1DXR - chains H and L of the 4 polymer chains in the assembly; structure by X-ray diffraction, 2.00 A resolution.

Chain H:
Molecule: Photosynthetic reaction center H subunit
Source organism: Rhodopseudomonas viridis
UniProtKB: P06008 (RCEH_RHOVI); residues 1-258 here = UniProt positions 1-258
Chain sequence (258 residues; row label = number of the first residue in the row):
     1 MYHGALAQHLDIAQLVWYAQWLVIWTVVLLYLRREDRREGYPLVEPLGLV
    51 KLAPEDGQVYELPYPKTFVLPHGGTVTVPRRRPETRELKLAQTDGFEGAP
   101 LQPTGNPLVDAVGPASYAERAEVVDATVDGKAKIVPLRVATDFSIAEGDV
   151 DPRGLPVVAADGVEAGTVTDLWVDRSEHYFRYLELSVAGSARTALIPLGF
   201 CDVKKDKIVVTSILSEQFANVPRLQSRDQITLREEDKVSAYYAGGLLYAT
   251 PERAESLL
Modified / non-standard residues: Met1 (n-formylmethionine; FME)
UniProt features mapped onto this chain:
  - modified residue: Met1 (N-formylmethionine)

Chain L:
Molecule: Photosynthetic reaction center L subunit
Source organism: Rhodopseudomonas viridis
UniProtKB: P06009 (RCEL_RHOVI); numbering as in UniProt (aligned over 1-273)
Chain sequence (273 residues; row label = number of the first residue in the row):
     1 ALLSFERKYRVRGGTLIGGDLFDFWVGPYFVGFFGVSAIFFIFLGVSLIG
    51 YAASQGPTWDPFAISINPPDLKYGLGAAPLLEGGFWQAITVCALGAFISW
   101 MLREVEISRKLGIGWHVPLAFCVPIFMFCVLQVFRPLLLGSWGHAFPYGI
   151 LSHLDWVNNFGYQYLNWFYNPGHMSSVSFLFVNAMALGLHGGLILSVANP
   201 GDGDKVKTAEHENQYFRDVVGYSIGALSIHRLGLFLASNIFLTGAFGTIA
   251 SGPFWTRGWPEWWGWWLDIPFWS
Construct notes: engineered mutation Phe168 (His in P06009)
Bound ions: bacteriochlorophyll b Mg site 1 near His153 (its only coordinating residue here); bacteriochlorophyll b Mg site 2 near His173 (its only coordinating residue here); Fe2+: His190, His230 (shared with 3 residues of chain M)
Small-molecule neighbours:
  - bacteriochlorophyll b (BCB), molecule 1: Val46, Ile49, Phe97, Phe128, Leu131, Phe146, Ile150, Leu151, His153, Leu154, Trp156, Val157
  - bacteriochlorophyll b (BCB), molecule 2: Phe97, Phe121, Pro124, Ile125, Met127, Phe128, Leu131, Val157, Asn158, Phe160, Gly161, Tyr162, Trp167, Phe168, Asn170, Gly172, His173, Ser176, Val177, Leu180, Phe181, Ile240, Phe241, Gly244, Ala245, Gly247, Thr248
  - bacteriochlorophyll b (BCB), molecule 3: Val157, Tyr162, Phe168, Phe181
  - bacteriochlorophyll b (BCB), molecule 4: Phe168, His173, Met174, Val177, Ser178, Phe181, Val182, Met185, Val220, Tyr222
  - bacteriopheophytin b (BPB), molecule 1: Phe41, Ile42, Gly45, Ile49, Ile89, Cys92, Ala93, Ala96, Phe97, Trp100, Glu104, Val117, Ala120, Phe121, Val123, Pro124, Phe128, Phe146, Pro147, Tyr148, Gly149, Ile150, His153, Ala237, Ser238, Phe241
  - bacteriopheophytin b (BPB), molecule 2: Phe181, Ala184, Met185, Leu189, Phe216, Val219, Val220
  - menaquinone-9 (MQ9): Val26, Tyr29, Phe30, Val31, Gly35, Ile39, Ile42, Phe43, Val46, Trp100, Arg103
  - MST (2-t-butylamino-4-ethylamino-6-methylthio-S-triazine): Ala186, Leu189, His190, Leu193, Glu212, Asn213, Phe216, Val220, Tyr222, Ser223, Ile224, Gly225, Ala226, Ile229, Leu232

Interface between chain H and chain L:
Residue-residue contacts - 78 pairs, chain H then chain L:
  Gly40(H) - Leu3(L)
  Gly40(H) - Ser4(L)  hydrogen bond (backbone-backbone)
  Gly40(H) - Phe5(L)
  Tyr41(H) - Leu3(L)  hydrophobic
  Leu43(H) - Ala1(L)
  Leu43(H) - Leu2(L)
  Leu43(H) - Leu3(L)  hydrophobic
  Val44(H) - Ala1(L)  hydrogen bond (backbone-backbone)
  Val44(H) - Leu2(L)  hydrogen bond (backbone-backbone)
  Lys66(H) - Asn199(L)  hydrogen bond
  Phe68(H) - Ala198(L)
  Phe68(H) - Val206(L)  hydrophobic
  Val69(H) - Gly203(L)
  Val69(H) - Asp204(L)
  Val69(H) - Lys205(L)
  Val69(H) - Val206(L)  hydrogen bond (backbone-backbone)
  Leu70(H) - Lys205(L)
  Pro71(H) - Lys205(L)
  Pro71(H) - Val206(L)
  Glu84(H) - Ser4(L)
  Glu84(H) - Phe5(L)
  Glu84(H) - Lys8(L)  salt bridge
  Leu88(H) - Arg7(L)
  Leu88(H) - Lys8(L)
  Leu90(H) - Lys8(L)
  Leu90(H) - Val11(L)  hydrophobic
  Phe96(H) - Phe24(L)  hydrophobic
  Phe96(H) - Trp25(L)
  Gly98(H) - Phe24(L)
  Gly98(H) - Trp25(L)  hydrogen bond (backbone-backbone)
  Pro100(H) - Arg10(L)
  Pro100(H) - Val11(L)
  Pro100(H) - Arg12(L)
  Pro100(H) - Asp23(L)
  Pro100(H) - Trp25(L)  hydrophobic
  Leu101(H) - Arg7(L)
  Leu101(H) - Arg10(L)  hydrogen bond (backbone-backbone)
  Leu101(H) - Val11(L)
  Leu101(H) - Arg12(L)  hydrogen bond (backbone-backbone)
  Gln102(H) - Arg12(L)
  Gly113(H) - Lys8(L)  hydrogen bond (backbone-backbone)
  Gly113(H) - Tyr9(L)
  Gly113(H) - Val11(L)
  Pro114(H) - Val11(L)
  Pro114(H) - Lys110(L)
  Pro114(H) - Leu111(L)
  Pro114(H) - Gly112(L)
  Ser116(H) - Lys8(L)
  Ser116(H) - Tyr9(L)
  Tyr117(H) - Lys8(L)
  Thr127(H) - Glu210(L)
  Val128(H) - Thr208(L)
  Val128(H) - Glu210(L)  hydrogen bond (backbone-side chain)
  Val128(H) - His211(L)
  Ser176(H) - Glu210(L)  hydrogen bond
  Glu177(H) - Ala209(L)
  Glu177(H) - Ala226(L)
  Tyr179(H) - Leu227(L)
  Leu246(H) - Gly112(L)
  Leu247(H) - Arg12(L)
  Leu247(H) - Gly14(L)
  Tyr248(H) - Val11(L)
  Arg253(H) - Arg109(L)
  Ala254(H) - Gly13(L)
  Ala254(H) - Gly14(L)  hydrogen bond (backbone-backbone)
  Glu255(H) - Arg12(L)  salt bridge
  Glu255(H) - Thr15(L)
  Glu255(H) - Arg109(L)  hydrogen bond (backbone-side chain)
  Ser256(H) - Thr15(L)  hydrogen bond
  Ser256(H) - Leu16(L)
  Ser256(H) - Ile17(L)
  Ser256(H) - Gly18(L)
  Ser256(H) - Gly19(L)  hydrogen bond (side chain-backbone)
  Leu257(H) - Thr15(L)  hydrogen bond (backbone-backbone)
  Leu257(H) - Leu16(L)  hydrogen bond (backbone-backbone)
  Leu257(H) - Arg109(L)
  Leu258(H) - Leu16(L)  hydrogen bond (backbone-backbone)
  Leu258(H) - Ile17(L)  hydrophobic
Other interface residues (no listed pair), chain H (45 interface residues in all): Trp17, Glu39, Pro42, Arg82, Arg86, Thr93, Glu97, Ala99, Val112, Ala243
Other interface residues (no listed pair), chain L (39 interface residues in all): Phe62, Asn213

Overview:
Chain H and chain L form an interface of 45 and 39 residues respectively; the contacts include 18 hydrogen
bonds and 2 salt bridges. Polar pairs include Glu84(H)-Lys8(L), Glu255(H)-Arg12(L) and Lys66(H)-Asn199(L).
Here chain H is Photosynthetic reaction center H subunit and chain L is Photosynthetic reaction center L
subunit, both from Rhodopseudomonas viridis. Entry 1DXR (Photosynthetic reaction center from Rhodopseudomonas
viridis - His L168 Phe mutant (terbutryn complex)) was determined by X-ray diffraction.
